4TK1 - chains A and B of the 4 polymer chains in the assembly; structure by X-ray diffraction, 2.70 A resolution.

== Chain A (and B) ==
Name: Gephyrin
Source organism: Rattus norvegicus
Notes: EC 2.7.7.75, 2.10.1.1; fragment: domain E; chain B of this document is another copy of the same molecule, construct and numbering; everything in this record applies to it too
UniProt: Q03555 (GEPH_RAT); residues 318-736 here correspond to UniProt positions 344-762 (UniProt number = residue number + 26)
Chain sequence (419 residues; row label = number of the first residue in the row):
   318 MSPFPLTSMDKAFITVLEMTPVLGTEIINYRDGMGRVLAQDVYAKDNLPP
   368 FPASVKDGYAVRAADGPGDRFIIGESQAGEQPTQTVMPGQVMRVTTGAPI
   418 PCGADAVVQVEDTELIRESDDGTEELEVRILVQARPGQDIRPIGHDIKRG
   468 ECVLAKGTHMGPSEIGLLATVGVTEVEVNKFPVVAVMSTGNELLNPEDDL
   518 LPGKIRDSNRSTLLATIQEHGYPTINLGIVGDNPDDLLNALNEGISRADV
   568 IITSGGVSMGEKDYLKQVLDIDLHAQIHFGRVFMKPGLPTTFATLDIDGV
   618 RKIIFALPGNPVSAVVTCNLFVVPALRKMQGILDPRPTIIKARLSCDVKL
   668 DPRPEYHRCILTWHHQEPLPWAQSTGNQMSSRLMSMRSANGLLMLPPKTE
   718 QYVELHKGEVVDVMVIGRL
Unresolved in the structure: 318-319, 576, 694-695 (chain B: 318-319, 431-440, 694-699)

== Interface between chain A and chain B ==
Residue-residue contacts (126):
  Tyr347(A) - Pro513(B)
  Tyr347(A) - Glu514(B)  hydrogen bond
  Tyr347(A) - Ser528(B)
  Met351(A) - Glu536(B)
  Lys362(A) - Arg523(B)
  Asp363(A) - Leu517(B)
  Asp363(A) - Arg523(B)  salt bridge
  Pro367(A) - Lys521(B)
  Pro367(A) - Ile522(B)
  Phe368(A) - Gly520(B)
  Phe368(A) - Lys521(B)
  Asp374(A) - Met576(B)
  Glu392(A) - Lys579(B)  salt bridge
  Gln394(A) - Lys579(B)  hydrogen bond
  Ala395(A) - Asn508(B)
  Ala395(A) - Glu509(B)
  Gly396(A) - Asn508(B)
  Gly396(A) - Glu509(B)
  Gly396(A) - Pro519(B)
  Gly396(A) - Gly520(B)
  Gly396(A) - Lys521(B)  hydrogen bond (backbone-side chain)
  Gln398(A) - Pro519(B)
  Arg410(A) - Met576(B)
  Val411(A) - Met576(B)
  Thr412(A) - Val574(B)
  Thr412(A) - Met576(B)
  Val427(A) - Met576(B)  hydrophobic
  Cys469(A) - Met701(B)  hydrophobic
  Val470(A) - Met701(B)
  Lys473(A) - Met703(B)
  Gly474(A) - Met703(B)
  Thr475(A) - Met703(B)
  His476(A) - Met703(B)  hydrogen bond (backbone-backbone)
  His476(A) - Ser705(B)
  Met477(A) - Ser705(B)
  Gly478(A) - Ser705(B)  hydrogen bond (backbone-side chain)
  Pro479(A) - Thr529(B)  hydrogen bond (backbone-side chain)
  Pro479(A) - Ala532(B)  hydrophobic
  Pro479(A) - Thr533(B)
  Ser480(A) - Arg675(B)  hydrogen bond
  Glu481(A) - Ser705(B)  hydrogen bond
  Ile482(A) - Ser528(B)
  Gly483(A) - Ser525(B)
  Gly483(A) - Thr529(B)
  Ala486(A) - Pro513(B)
  Ala486(A) - Arg523(B)
  Ala486(A) - Ser528(B)
  Thr487(A) - Arg523(B)  hydrogen bond (backbone-side chain)
  Thr487(A) - Ser525(B)
  Val488(A) - Arg523(B)
  Gly489(A) - Pro513(B)
  Gly489(A) - Arg523(B)
  Thr491(A) - Pro513(B)
  Thr491(A) - Glu514(B)
  Asn508(A) - Gly396(B)
  Glu509(A) - Ala395(B)
  Glu509(A) - Gly396(B)
  Pro513(A) - Tyr347(B)
  Pro513(A) - Ala486(B)
  Pro513(A) - Gly489(B)
  Pro513(A) - Thr491(B)
  Glu514(A) - Tyr347(B)  hydrogen bond
  Glu514(A) - Thr491(B)
  Leu517(A) - Asp363(B)
  Pro519(A) - Gly396(B)
  Gly520(A) - Phe368(B)
  Gly520(A) - Ala395(B)
  Lys521(A) - Pro367(B)
  Lys521(A) - Phe368(B)
  Lys521(A) - Gly396(B)  hydrogen bond (side chain-backbone)
  Ile522(A) - Pro367(B)
  Arg523(A) - Asp363(B)  salt bridge
  Arg523(A) - Ala486(B)
  Arg523(A) - Thr487(B)  hydrogen bond (side chain-backbone)
  Arg523(A) - Val488(B)
  Arg523(A) - Gly489(B)
  Ser525(A) - Gly483(B)
  Ser525(A) - Thr487(B)
  Ser528(A) - Tyr347(B)
  Ser528(A) - Ala486(B)
  Thr529(A) - Pro479(B)
  Thr529(A) - Gly483(B)
  Ala532(A) - Pro479(B)  hydrophobic
  Thr533(A) - Pro479(B)
  Glu536(A) - Met351(B)
  Glu536(A) - Arg735(B)  salt bridge
  His537(A) - Arg735(B)  hydrogen bond
  Val574(A) - Thr412(B)
  Ser575(A) - Asp374(B)
  Lys579(A) - Glu392(B)  salt bridge
  Lys579(A) - Gln394(B)
  Leu650(A) - Met703(B)  hydrophobic
  Thr655(A) - Trp680(B)
  Thr655(A) - Leu736(B)  hydrogen bond (side chain-backbone)
  Ile656(A) - Trp680(B)
  Ile657(A) - Trp680(B)
  Lys658(A) - Gln683(B)
  Lys658(A) - Pro685(B)
  Arg675(A) - Ser480(B)  hydrogen bond
  Trp680(A) - Thr655(B)
  Trp680(A) - Ile656(B)
  Trp680(A) - Ile657(B)
  Gln683(A) - Lys658(B)  hydrogen bond
  Pro685(A) - Lys658(B)
  Pro685(A) - Leu686(B)
  Leu686(A) - Pro685(B)
  Ser697(A) - Asp463(B)
  Arg699(A) - Gly461(B)
  Arg699(A) - His462(B)
  Arg699(A) - Asp463(B)  hydrogen bond (side chain-backbone)
  Arg699(A) - Lys465(B)
  Arg699(A) - Glu468(B)  salt bridge
  Met701(A) - Cys469(B)
  Met701(A) - Val470(B)
  Met703(A) - Lys473(B)
  Met703(A) - Thr475(B)
  Met703(A) - His476(B)  hydrogen bond (backbone-backbone)
  Ser705(A) - His476(B)
  Ser705(A) - Gly478(B)  hydrogen bond (side chain-backbone)
  Ser705(A) - Glu481(B)  hydrogen bond
  Val732(A) - Leu736(B)  hydrophobic
  Gly734(A) - Arg735(B)
  Arg735(A) - Glu536(B)  salt bridge
  Arg735(A) - His537(B)
  Arg735(A) - Arg735(B)
  Leu736(A) - Val732(B)  hydrophobic
Also at the interface, not in a pair above, chain A (84 interface residues in all): Leu365, Gly375, Glu397, Ala472, Asp516, Asp524, Val632, Arg644, Glu684, Ser698, Ser702
Also at the interface, not in a pair above, chain B (85 interface residues in all): Lys362, Asn364, Leu365, Gln398, Ile464, Leu471, Ala472, Gly474, Met477, Ile482, Asp516, Asp524, Ser575, Val632, Arg644, Leu650, Glu684, Ser702, Gly734

== In short ==
84 residues of chain A and 85 residues of chain B are in contact; the contacts include 20 hydrogen bonds and 7
salt bridges. Polar pairs include Asp363(A)-Arg523(B), Glu392(A)-Lys579(B) and Glu536(A)-Arg735(B).
Chain A and chain B are both Gephyrin (Rattus norvegicus); the structure, Geph E in complex with a GABA
receptor alpha3 subunit derived peptide in space group P21212, was determined by X-ray diffraction, deposited
together with 4TK2, 4TK3 and 4TK4.
